Entry 2D38 (X-ray diffraction, 2.05 A resolution); this record covers chain A.

[Chain A]
Name: hypothetical NADH-dependent FMN oxidoreductase
Organism: Sulfolobus tokodaii
Notes: EC 1.6.8.-
Chain sequence (176 residues; numbered -19 to 156; the number before each row is that of its first residue; numbers below 1 keep their minus sign (Met-19 is residue -19)):
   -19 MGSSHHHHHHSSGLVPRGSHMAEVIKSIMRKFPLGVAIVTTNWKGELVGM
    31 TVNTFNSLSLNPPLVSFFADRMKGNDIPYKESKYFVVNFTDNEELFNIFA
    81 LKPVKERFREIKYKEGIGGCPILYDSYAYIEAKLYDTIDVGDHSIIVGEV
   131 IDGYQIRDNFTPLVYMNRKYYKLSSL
Disordered / not traced: -19 to 0
Construct notes: cloning artifact (-19 to 0)
Residues lining bound ligands:
  - FMN (flavin mononucleotide): Val16, Gly29, Met30, Thr31, Val32, Asn33, Thr34, Phe48, Ala49, Asp50, Lys53, Asn55, Phe79, Ala80, Val84, Arg87, His123, Tyr145, Tyr150
  - NADP (NAP; NADP nicotinamide-adenine-dinucleotide phosphate): Lys6, Met9, Arg10, Asn33, Thr34, Ser37, Leu38, Ser39, Leu40, Asp50, Lys53, Asp122, His123, Tyr145, Arg148

[Summary]
Chain A binds flavin mononucleotide and NADP.
Chain A is hypothetical NADH-dependent FMN oxidoreductase (Sulfolobus tokodaii); the structure, The Crystal
Structure of Flavin Reductase HpaC complexed with NADP+, was determined by X-ray diffraction, deposited
together with 2D36 and 2D37.
